1T88 - chain A; structure by X-ray diffraction, 1.90 A resolution.

[Chain A]
Molecule: Cytochrome P450-cam
From: Pseudomonas putida
Notes: EC 1.14.15.1
UniProtKB: P00183 (CPXA_PSEPU); residue numbers follow UniProt; this construct covers 1-414
Amino-acid sequence (414 residues; each row starts with the number of its first residue):
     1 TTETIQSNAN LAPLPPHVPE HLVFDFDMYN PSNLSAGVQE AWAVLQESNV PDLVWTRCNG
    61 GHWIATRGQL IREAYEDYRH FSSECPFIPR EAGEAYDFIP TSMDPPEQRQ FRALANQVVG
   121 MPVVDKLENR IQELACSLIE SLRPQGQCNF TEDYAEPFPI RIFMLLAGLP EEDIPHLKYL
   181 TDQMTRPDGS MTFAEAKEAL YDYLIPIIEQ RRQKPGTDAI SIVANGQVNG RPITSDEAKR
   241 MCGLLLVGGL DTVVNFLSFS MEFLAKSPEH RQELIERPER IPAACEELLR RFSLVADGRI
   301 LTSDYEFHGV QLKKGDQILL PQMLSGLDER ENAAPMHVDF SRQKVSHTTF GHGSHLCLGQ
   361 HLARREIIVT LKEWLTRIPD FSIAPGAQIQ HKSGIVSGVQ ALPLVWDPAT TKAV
Not modelled in the structure: 1-7
Differences from the reference sequence: engineered mutation A334 (Cys in P00183)
Bound ions: K+ site 1: P15, P16, V18, E20; K+ site 2: E84, G93, E94, Y96; heme Fe near C357 (its only coordinating residue here)
Ligand contacts:
  - camphor (CAM): F87, Y96, F98, T101, T185, L244, V247, G248, T252, V295, D297, I395, V396
  - heme (HEM): Y75, P100, T101, Q108, R112, V119, F163, L244, L245, G248, G249, T252, V253, F256, L289, L294, V295, D297, R299, Q322, T349, F350, G351, S354, H355, L356, C357, L358, G359, L362, A363

[In short]
Ligands of chain A: heme and camphor. The K+ site 1 is built by P15, P16, V18 and E20. E84, G93, E94 and Y96
form the K+ site 2.
Chain A is Cytochrome P450-cam (Pseudomonas putida); the structure, Crystal Structure of the Ferrous
Cytochrome P450cam (C334A), was determined by X-ray diffraction together with 1T85, 1T86 and 1T87 from the
same study.
